Entry 6VPZ (X-ray diffraction, 2.10 A resolution); this record covers chains A and C of the 3 polymer chains in the assembly.

Chain A:
Protein: MHC class I antigen
From: Homo sapiens
Reference sequence: O78189 (O78189_HUMAN); residues 1-276 here correspond to UniProt positions 25-300 (UniProt number = residue number + 24)
Sequence (276 residues; row label = number of the first residue in the row):
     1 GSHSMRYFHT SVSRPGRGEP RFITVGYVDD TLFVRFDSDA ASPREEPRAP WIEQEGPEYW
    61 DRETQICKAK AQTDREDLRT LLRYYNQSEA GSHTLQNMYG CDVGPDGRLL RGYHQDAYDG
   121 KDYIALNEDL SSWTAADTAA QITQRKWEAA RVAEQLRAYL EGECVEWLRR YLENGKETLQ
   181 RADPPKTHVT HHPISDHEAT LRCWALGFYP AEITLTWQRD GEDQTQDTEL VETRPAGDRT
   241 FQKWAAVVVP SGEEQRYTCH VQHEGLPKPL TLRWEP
Disulfides: Cys101-Cys164, Cys203-Cys259

Chain C:
Protein: 11-residue peptide
Sequence (11 residues; each row starts with the number of its first residue):
     1 KRWIILGLNK I
Reported in the primary citation:
  - conformationally variable residues: Ile4, Lys10

Interface between chain A and chain C:
Contacting residue pairs (39):
  Met5(A) with Lys1(C)
  Tyr7(A) with Lys1(C), hydrogen bond (side chain-backbone); Arg2(C)
  His9(A) with Arg2(C), hydrogen bond
  Thr24(A) with Arg2(C), hydrogen bond
  Glu45(A) with Arg2(C), salt bridge
  Arg62(A) with Lys1(C)
  Glu63(A) with Lys1(C); Arg2(C), salt bridge
  Ile66(A) with Arg2(C); Trp3(C); Ile4(C), hydrophobic
  Cys67(A) with Arg2(C), hydrogen bond
  Thr73(A) with Gly7(C)
  Glu76(A) with Lys10(C)
  Asp77(A) with Lys10(C); Ile11(C), hydrogen bond (side chain-backbone)
  Thr80(A) with Ile11(C)
  Leu81(A) with Ile11(C), hydrophobic
  Tyr84(A) with Ile11(C), hydrogen bond (side chain-backbone)
  Leu95(A) with Ile11(C), hydrophobic
  Tyr99(A) with Arg2(C); Trp3(C), hydrogen bond (side chain-backbone)
  His114(A) with Trp3(C)
  Tyr123(A) with Ile11(C)
  Thr143(A) with Ile11(C), hydrogen bond (side chain-backbone)
  Lys146(A) with Ile11(C), hydrogen bond (side chain-backbone)
  Trp147(A) with Asn9(C), hydrogen bond (side chain-backbone); Lys10(C), hydrogen bond (side chain-backbone)
  Ala150(A) with Leu8(C)
  Gln155(A) with Ile5(C); Leu8(C)
  Leu156(A) with Trp3(C), hydrophobic
  Tyr159(A) with Lys1(C), hydrogen bond (side chain-backbone); Arg2(C); Trp3(C)
  Glu163(A) with Lys1(C), salt bridge
  Trp167(A) with Lys1(C)
  Tyr171(A) with Lys1(C), hydrogen bond (side chain-backbone)
Also at the interface, not in a pair above, chain A (34 interface residues in all): Val25, Val34, Tyr59, Asp116, Val152
Interface features reported in the paper:
  - residue pairs: Thr24(A)-Arg2(C), Glu45(A)-Arg2(C) (salt bridge), Ile66(A)-Ile4(C), Val152(A)-Trp3(C) (hydrophobic contact), Leu156(A)-Trp3(C) (hydrophobic contact), Tyr159(A)-Trp3(C) (pi stacking)

Summary:
34 residues of chain A face 10 of chain C across their interface, with 13 hydrogen bonds and 3 salt bridges.
Polar pairs include Glu45(A)-Arg2(C), Glu63(A)-Arg2(C) and Glu163(A)-Lys1(C). The authors report contacts
between Thr24(A) and Arg2(C) and Ile66(A) and Ile4(C); a salt bridge between Glu45(A) and Arg2(C); hydrophobic
contacts between Val152(A) and Trp3(C) and Leu156(A) and Trp3(C). From the paper: conformational variability
at Ile4(C) and Lys10(C).
Here chain A is MHC class I antigen (Homo sapiens) and chain C is an 11-residue peptide. Entry 6VPZ
(HLA-B*27:05 presenting an HIV-1 11mer peptide) was determined by X-ray diffraction, deposited together with
6VQ2, 6VQD, 6VQE, 6VQY and 6VQZ.
